PDB entry 6NBQ | electron microscopy, 3.10 A resolution | chains D and B of the 17 polymer chains in the assembly

[Chain D]
Name: NAD(P)H-quinone oxidoreductase chain 4 1
From: Thermosynechococcus elongatus (strain BP-1)
Notes: EC 1.6.5.-
UniProt: Q8DKY0 (NU4C1_THEEB); residue numbers follow UniProt; this construct covers 1-529
Amino-acid sequence (529 residues; numbered 1 to 529; the number before each row is that of its first residue):
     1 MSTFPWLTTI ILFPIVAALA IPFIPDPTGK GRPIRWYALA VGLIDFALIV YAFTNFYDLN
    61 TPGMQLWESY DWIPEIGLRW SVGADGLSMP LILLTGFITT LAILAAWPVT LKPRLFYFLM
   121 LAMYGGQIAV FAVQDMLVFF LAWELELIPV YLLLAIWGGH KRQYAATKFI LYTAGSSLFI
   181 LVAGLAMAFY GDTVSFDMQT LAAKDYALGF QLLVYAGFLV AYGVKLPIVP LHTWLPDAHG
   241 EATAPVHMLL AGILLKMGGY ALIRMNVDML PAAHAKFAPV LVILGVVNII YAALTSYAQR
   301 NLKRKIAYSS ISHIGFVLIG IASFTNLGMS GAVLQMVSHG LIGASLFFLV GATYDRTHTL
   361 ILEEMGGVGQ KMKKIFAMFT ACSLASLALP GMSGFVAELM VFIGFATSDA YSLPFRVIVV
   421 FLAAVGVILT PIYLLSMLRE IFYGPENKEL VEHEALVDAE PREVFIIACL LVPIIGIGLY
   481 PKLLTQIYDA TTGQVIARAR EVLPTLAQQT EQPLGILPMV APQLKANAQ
Not modelled in the structure: 1, 506-529

[Chain B]
Name: NAD(P)H-quinone oxidoreductase subunit 2
From: Thermosynechococcus elongatus (strain BP-1)
Notes: EC 7.1.1.-
UniProt: Q8DMR6 (NU2C_THEEB); numbering as in UniProt (aligned over 1-515)
Amino-acid sequence (515 residues; each row starts with the number of its first residue):
     1 MDLVTLAGQL NAGTILPETI LIVTLLVVLL ADLIQGRQAD RWTPYFAIVG LGGAIATMIP
    61 LWTQPATISF FGSFISDHLS LFFRGLIALS ALGTILMSIR YVEQTGSSLG EFMTILLTAT
   121 VGGMFIAGAQ ELVFIFVALE TLSIASYLLT GYTKRDSRSN EAALKYLLIG AASSAIFLYG
   181 SSLLYGLSGG HTQLPAIAQA LSSESLGLVV ALVFVIAGIS FKISAVPFHQ WTPDVYEGAP
   241 TPVVAFLSVG SKAAGFALAI RFLTLAFPSV TDQWQLIFTV LAILSMILGN VVALAQTSMK
   301 RMLAYSSIGQ AGFVMIGFVV GTEAGYASML FYLLVYLFMN LGAFTCVILF SLRTGTDQIS
   361 EYAGLYQKDP LLTLGLSLCL LSLGGIPPLA GFFGKIYLFW AGWQAGAYGL VLLGLLTSVI
   421 SIYYYIRVVK MMVVKEPQEM SEAVRNYPEV SWSSFGLRPL QVGLVMTVIA TSLAGILANP
   481 LFNLVNTAVW DVPQLANQPT VMEVAYQALS PAGKS
Not modelled in the structure: 1-10, 494-515

[How chain D and chain B interact]
Residue-residue contacts (55):
  Trp72(D) - Phe393(B)  hydrophobic
  Trp72(D) - Ile476(B)  hydrogen bond (side chain-backbone)
  Trp72(D) - Asn479(B)
  Ile73(D) - Phe482(B)  hydrophobic
  Pro74(D) - Asn479(B)
  Glu75(D) - Trp400(B)
  Glu75(D) - Asn479(B)
  Glu75(D) - Phe482(B)
  Glu75(D) - Asn483(B)  hydrogen bond
  Glu75(D) - Asn486(B)
  Ile76(D) - Tyr397(B)  hydrophobic
  Ile76(D) - Trp400(B)  hydrogen bond (backbone-side chain)
  Ile76(D) - Phe482(B)  hydrophobic
  Lys112(D) - Tyr366(B)
  Lys112(D) - Val433(B)  hydrogen bond (side chain-backbone)
  Leu115(D) - Tyr366(B)
  Phe140(D) - Phe392(B)  hydrophobic
  Phe140(D) - Ile396(B)  hydrophobic
  Leu141(D) - Pro387(B)
  Leu141(D) - Phe392(B)  hydrophobic
  Leu141(D) - Phe393(B)  hydrophobic
  Glu144(D) - Pro387(B)
  Leu145(D) - Pro387(B)  hydrophobic
  Leu145(D) - Pro388(B)
  Ile148(D) - Leu381(B)  hydrophobic
  Ile148(D) - Ile386(B)  hydrophobic
  Ile148(D) - Ile426(B)  hydrophobic
  Tyr151(D) - Ile426(B)  hydrophobic
  Tyr151(D) - Lys430(B)
  Leu152(D) - Val433(B)  hydrophobic
  Leu152(D) - Val434(B)  hydrophobic
  Ala155(D) - Val434(B)
  Ile156(D) - Val433(B)
  Ile156(D) - Val434(B)  hydrophobic
  Gln163(D) - Lys430(B)
  Gln163(D) - Val434(B)
  Thr167(D) - Tyr423(B)
  Ile170(D) - Ile422(B)  hydrophobic
  Ala174(D) - Val419(B)
  Ala174(D) - Ile422(B)  hydrophobic
  Leu178(D) - Leu415(B)  hydrophobic
  Leu178(D) - Val419(B)  hydrophobic
  Leu181(D) - Ile396(B)  hydrophobic
  Leu181(D) - Phe399(B)  hydrophobic
  Leu181(D) - Leu415(B)  hydrophobic
  Val182(D) - Trp403(B)
  Val182(D) - Leu412(B)  hydrophobic
  Val182(D) - Leu415(B)  hydrophobic
  Leu185(D) - Phe399(B)
  Leu185(D) - Trp400(B)
  Leu185(D) - Trp403(B)
  Ala186(D) - Trp403(B)  hydrophobic
  Phe189(D) - Trp400(B)
  Phe189(D) - Gln404(B)
  Phe196(D) - Trp400(B)
Interface residues without a listed pair, chain D (33 interface residues in all): Arg114, Leu137, Arg162, Leu171, Gly175, Val194
Interface residues without a listed pair, chain B (31 interface residues in all): Leu416, Lys435, Gly475, Ala478

[Summary]
33 residues of chain D face 31 of chain B across their interface, with 4 hydrogen bonds. Polar contacts
include Trp72(D)-Ile476(B), Glu75(D)-Asn483(B) and Ile76(D)-Trp400(B).
Here chain D is NAD(P)H-quinone oxidoreductase chain 4 1 and chain B is NAD(P)H-quinone oxidoreductase subunit
2, both from Thermosynechococcus elongatus (strain BP-1). Entry 6NBQ (T.elongatus NDH (data-set 1)) was
determined by electron microscopy (same publication as 6NBX and 6NBY).
